PDB entry 4WNN | X-ray diffraction, 1.80 A resolution | chains A and B

Chain A:
Protein: Histone H2A.1
From: Saccharomyces cerevisiae
UniProt: P04911 (H2A1_YEAST); residues 0-131 here correspond to UniProt positions 1-132 (UniProt number = residue number + 1)
Chain sequence (132 residues; numbered 0 to 131; the number before each row is that of its first residue; numbering starts at 0):
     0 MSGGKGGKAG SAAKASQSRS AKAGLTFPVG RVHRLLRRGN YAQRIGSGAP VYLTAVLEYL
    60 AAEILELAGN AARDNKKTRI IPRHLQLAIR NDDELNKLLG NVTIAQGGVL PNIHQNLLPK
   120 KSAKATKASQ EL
Disordered / not traced: 0-15, 102-131

Chain B:
Protein: Histone H2B.1
From: Saccharomyces cerevisiae
UniProt: P02293 (H2B1_YEAST); residues 30-130 here correspond to UniProt positions 31-131 (UniProt number = residue number + 1)
Chain sequence (102 residues; each row starts with the number of its first residue):
    29 MKKRSKARKE TYSSYIYKVL KQTHPDTGIS QKSMSILNSF VNDIFERIAT EASKLAAYNK
    89 KSTISAREIQ TAVRLILPGE LAKHAVSEGT RAVTKYSSST QA
Disordered / not traced: 127-130
Construct notes: initiating methionine (29)
From the paper describing this entry:
  - mutagenesis - Y45A (12-fold), M62A (9-fold): decreased binding to Pob3505-529

How chain A and chain B interact:
Residue-residue contacts - 107 pairs, chain A then chain B:
  R18(A) - Y124(B)
  K21(A) - K123(B)
  K21(A) - Y124(B)
  A22(A) - A120(B)
  A22(A) - K123(B)
  G23(A) - K123(B)
  T25(A) - Y43(B)
  T25(A) - K46(B)
  T25(A) - Q50(B)  hydrogen bond
  F26(A) - Y40(B)  hydrophobic
  F26(A) - Y43(B)  hydrophobic
  F26(A) - I44(B)  hydrophobic
  F26(A) - V47(B)  hydrophobic
  P27(A) - Y43(B)  hydrophobic
  R30(A) - K37(B)
  R30(A) - T39(B)  hydrogen bond (side chain-backbone)
  R30(A) - Y43(B)  hydrogen bond
  V31(A) - F73(B)  hydrophobic
  L34(A) - Y40(B)
  L34(A) - F73(B)  hydrophobic
  L35(A) - F73(B)  hydrophobic
  L35(A) - A77(B)  hydrophobic
  Y40(A) - F73(B)
  Y40(A) - E74(B)  hydrogen bond
  Y40(A) - A77(B)
  Y40(A) - S81(B)  hydrogen bond (backbone-side chain)
  Y40(A) - I92(B)  hydrophobic
  A41(A) - S90(B)
  A41(A) - I92(B)  hydrophobic
  Q42(A) - S90(B)  hydrogen bond (backbone-backbone)
  R43(A) - S90(B)  hydrogen bond (backbone-backbone)
  R43(A) - T91(B)
  R43(A) - I92(B)  hydrogen bond (backbone-backbone)
  I44(A) - I92(B)
  G45(A) - T91(B)
  G45(A) - I92(B)  hydrogen bond (backbone-backbone)
  G47(A) - A94(B)
  G47(A) - V121(B)
  A48(A) - I92(B)
  A48(A) - S93(B)
  A48(A) - A94(B)
  A48(A) - I97(B)  hydrophobic
  V50(A) - A120(B)
  V50(A) - V121(B)
  V50(A) - Y124(B)  hydrophobic
  Y51(A) - I97(B)  hydrophobic
  Y51(A) - Q98(B)  hydrogen bond
  Y51(A) - V114(B)  hydrogen bond (side chain-backbone)
  Y51(A) - G117(B)
  Y51(A) - T118(B)
  Y51(A) - V121(B)  hydrophobic
  L52(A) - F73(B)  hydrophobic
  L52(A) - I76(B)  hydrophobic
  A54(A) - E116(B)
  A54(A) - G117(B)
  A54(A) - A120(B)  hydrophobic
  V55(A) - V101(B)  hydrophobic
  V55(A) - A113(B)
  L56(A) - Y40(B)
  L56(A) - V69(B)
  L56(A) - F73(B)
  Y58(A) - L109(B)
  Y58(A) - H112(B)
  Y58(A) - A113(B)
  L59(A) - I72(B)  hydrophobic
  L59(A) - L105(B)  hydrophobic
  A61(A) - V47(B)  hydrophobic
  I63(A) - L65(B)  hydrophobic
  L64(A) - I44(B)
  L64(A) - V47(B)  hydrophobic
  L64(A) - L48(B)
  L64(A) - L65(B)  hydrophobic
  E65(A) - H52(B)  salt bridge
  R72(A) - H52(B)  hydrogen bond
  R72(A) - T55(B)  hydrogen bond
  T77(A) - D54(B)
  T77(A) - T55(B)
  T77(A) - G56(B)  hydrogen bond (backbone-backbone)
  R78(A) - G56(B)
  R78(A) - I57(B)  hydrogen bond (side chain-backbone)
  R78(A) - S58(B)
  I79(A) - T55(B)
  I79(A) - G56(B)  hydrogen bond (backbone-backbone)
  I79(A) - I57(B)
  I79(A) - S58(B)  hydrogen bond (backbone-backbone)
  I79(A) - S61(B)  hydrogen bond (backbone-side chain)
  I80(A) - S58(B)
  I80(A) - S61(B)
  P81(A) - S58(B)
  P81(A) - K60(B)
  P81(A) - S61(B)
  P81(A) - I64(B)  hydrophobic
  L84(A) - S61(B)
  L84(A) - I64(B)  hydrophobic
  I88(A) - F68(B)  hydrophobic
  E93(A) - P106(B)
  E93(A) - G107(B)
  E93(A) - E108(B)  hydrogen bond (side chain-backbone)
  E93(A) - L109(B)  hydrogen bond (side chain-backbone)
  L94(A) - L109(B)  hydrophobic
  L97(A) - I72(B)  hydrophobic
  L97(A) - R75(B)  hydrogen bond (backbone-side chain)
  L97(A) - I104(B)
  L97(A) - L105(B)  hydrophobic
  L98(A) - F68(B)  hydrophobic
  L98(A) - I72(B)  hydrophobic
  V101(A) - F68(B)  hydrophobic
Also at the interface, not in a pair above, chain A (50 interface residues in all): A20, L24, S46, E57, A60, E62
Also at the interface, not in a pair above, chain B (55 interface residues in all): T51, D71, T78

In short:
The interface between chain A and chain B involves 50 residues on one side and 55 on the other; the contacts
include 21 hydrogen bonds and 1 salt bridge. Polar pairs include E65(A)-H52(B), T25(A)-Q50(B) and
R30(A)-T39(B). From the paper: Y45A and M62A of chain B reduce binding to Pob3505-529.
Chain A is Histone H2A.1 and chain B is Histone H2B.1, both from Saccharomyces cerevisiae; the structure,
SPT16-H2A-H2B FACT HISTONE Complex, was determined by X-ray diffraction.
